Entry 8IJD (electron microscopy, 3.25 A resolution); this record covers chains A and C of the 5 polymer chains in the assembly.

== Chain A ==
Molecule: Hydroxycarboxylic acid receptor 2
Organism: Homo sapiens
UniProtKB: Q8TDS4 (HCAR2_HUMAN); residues 8-301 here = UniProt positions 8-301
Amino-acid sequence (294 residues; each row starts with the number of its first residue):
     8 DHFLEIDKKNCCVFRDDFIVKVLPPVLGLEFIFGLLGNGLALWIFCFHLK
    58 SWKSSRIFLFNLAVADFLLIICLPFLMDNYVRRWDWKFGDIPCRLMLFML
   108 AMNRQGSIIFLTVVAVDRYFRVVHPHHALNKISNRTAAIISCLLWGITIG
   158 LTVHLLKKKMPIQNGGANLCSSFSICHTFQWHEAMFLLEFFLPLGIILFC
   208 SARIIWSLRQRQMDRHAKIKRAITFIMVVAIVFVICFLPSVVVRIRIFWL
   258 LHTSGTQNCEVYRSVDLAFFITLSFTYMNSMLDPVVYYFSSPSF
Cystine bridges: C18-C183, C19-C266, C100-C177
Residues lining bound ligands: FI7 (2-[[2,2-dimethyl-3-[3-(5-oxidanylpyridin-2-yl)-1,2,4-oxadiazol-5-yl]propanoyl]amino]cyclohexene-1-carboxylic acid): Y87, W91, L104, L107, A108, R111, Q112, L158, T159, H161, L162, S178, S179, F180, H189, M192, F277, L280, Y284
From the paper describing this entry:
  - binding site for FI7: W91, L104, L107, R111, Q112, F180, F277, L280, Y284
  - mutagenesis - R111A, Q112A, Y284A: decreased signaling in response to FI7
  - conformationally variable residues (side-chain flip): R111, Q112, W188, H189, M192, Y284
  - mutagenesis - Q112A, Y284A: decreased binding to FI7
  - mutagenesis - R111A: abolished binding to FI7
  - specificity-determining residues: N86, W91, M103, L107

== Chain C ==
Molecule: Guanine nucleotide-binding protein G(i) subunit alpha-1
Organism: Homo sapiens
UniProtKB: P63096 (GNAI1_HUMAN); residues 4-354 here = UniProt positions 4-354
Amino-acid sequence (351 residues; numbered 4 to 354; the number before each row is that of its first residue):
     4 TLSAEDKAAVERSKMIDRNLREDGEKAAREVKLLLLGAGESGKSTIVKQM
    54 KIIHEAGYSEEECKQYKAVVYSNTIQSIIAIIRAMGRLKIDFGDSARADD
   104 ARQLFVLAGAAEEGFMTAELAGVIKRLWKDSGVQACFNRSREYQLNDSAA
   154 YYLNDLDRIAQPNYIPTQQDVLRTRVKTTGIVETHFTFKDLHFKMFDVGA
   204 QRSERKKWIHCFEGVTAIIFCVALSDYDLVLAEDEEMNRMHESMKLFDSI
   254 CNNKWFTDTSIILFLNKKDLFEEKIKKSPLTICYPEYAGSNTYEEAAAYI
   304 QCQFEDLNKRKDTKEIYTHFTCSTDTKNVQFVFDAVTDVIIKNNLKDCGL
   354 F
Not modelled in the structure: 54-181, 234-240
Differences from the reference sequence: engineered mutation A203 (Gly in P63096), S326 (Ala in P63096)
Curated features (UniProtKB/Swiss-Prot):
  - region: K35 to T48 (G1 motif), D173 to T181 (G2 motif), F196 to G202, Q204, R205 (G3 motif), I265 to D272 (G4 motif), T324, C325, T327 to T329 (G5 motif)
  - binding site (GTP): E43 to T48, S151, L175 to T181, D200 to G202, Q204, N269 to D272
  - binding site (Mg(2+)): S47, T181
  - modified residue: R178 (ADP-ribosylarginine), Q204 (Deamidated glutamine), C351 (ADP-ribosylcysteine)
  - natural variant: G40 (G40C: In NEDHISB; G40R: In NEDHISB), G45 (G45D: In NEDHISB), T48 (T48I: In NEDHISB; T48K: In NEDHISB), Q52 (Q52P: In NEDHISB), S75 (deletion: In NEDHISB; uncertain significance), Q172 (deletion: In NEDHISB), D173 (D173V: In NEDHISB), E186 to F189 (deletion: In NEDHISB; uncertain significance), C224 (C224Y: In NEDHISB), K270 (K270N: In NEDHISB; K270R: In NEDHISB), D272 (D272G: In NEDHISB), V332 (V332E: In NEDHISB; uncertain significance)
  - mutagenesis: G42 (G42R: Abolishes switch to an activated conformation and dissociation from beta and gamma subunits upon GTP binding. Abolishes interaction with RGS family members), E116 (E116L: Enhances interaction (inactive GDP-bound) with RGS14), Q147 (Q147L: Enhances interaction (inactive GDP-bound) with RGS14), E245 (E245L: Enhances interaction (inactive GDP-bound) with RGS14)

== How chain A and chain C interact ==
Residue-residue contacts (35):
  K60(A) with D350(C)
  S62(A) with C351(C), hydrogen bond
  R63(A) with G352(C)
  D124(A) with C351(C), hydrogen bond
  R125(A) with C351(C); L353(C)
  R128(A) with N347(C), hydrogen bond (backbone-side chain); D350(C), salt bridge; C351(C)
  V129(A) with I344(C); L348(C), hydrophobic
  P132(A) with T340(C); I343(C), hydrophobic; I344(C), hydrophobic; N347(C)
  H133(A) with L194(C); F336(C); T340(C), hydrogen bond; I343(C)
  K138(A) with A31(C)
  R218(A) with D337(C); T340(C); D341(C), salt bridge; I344(C)
  M220(A) with D341(C)
  H223(A) with D315(C), hydrogen bond (side chain-backbone); F354(C)
  K225(A) with F354(C)
  I226(A) with L348(C), hydrophobic; F354(C), hydrophobic
  A229(A) with L353(C), hydrophobic
  S298(A) with G352(C), hydrogen bond (side chain-backbone); L353(C)
  P299(A) with G352(C); F354(C)
Interface residues without a listed pair, chain A (24 interface residues in all): A135, N137, S140, R228, I233, S300
Interface residues without a listed pair, chain C (20 interface residues in all): E28, R32, T316, K345

== Summary ==
24 residues of chain A and 20 residues of chain C are in contact, with 6 hydrogen bonds and 2 salt bridges.
Among the polar pairs are R128(A)-D350(C), R218(A)-D341(C) and S62(A)-C351(C). From the paper: a binding site
for FI7 at W91(A), L104(A) and L107(A) among others; R111A, Q112A and Y284A of chain A reduce signaling in
response to FI7.
Here chain A is Hydroxycarboxylic acid receptor 2 and chain C is Guanine nucleotide-binding protein G(i)
subunit alpha-1, both from Homo sapiens. Entry 8IJD (Cryo-EM structure of human HCAR2-Gi complex with MK-6892)
was determined by electron microscopy, deposited together with 8IJ3, 8IJA and 8IJB.
